3G6G - chain A; structure by X-ray diffraction, 2.31 A resolution.

# Chain A
Molecule: Proto-oncogene tyrosine-protein kinase Src
Organism: Gallus gallus
Notes: EC 2.7.10.2; fragment: Protein kinase domain
UniProtKB: P00523 (SRC_CHICK); numbering as in UniProt (aligned over 251-533)
Sequence (286 residues; row label = number of the first residue in the row):
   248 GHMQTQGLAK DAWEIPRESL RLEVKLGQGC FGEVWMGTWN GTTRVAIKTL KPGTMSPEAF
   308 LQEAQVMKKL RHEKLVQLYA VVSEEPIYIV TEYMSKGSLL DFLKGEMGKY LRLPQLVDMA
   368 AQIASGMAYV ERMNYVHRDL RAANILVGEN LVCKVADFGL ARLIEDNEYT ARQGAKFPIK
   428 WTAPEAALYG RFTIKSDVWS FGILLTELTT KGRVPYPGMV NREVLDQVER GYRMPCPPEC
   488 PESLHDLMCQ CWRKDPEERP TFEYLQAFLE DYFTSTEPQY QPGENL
Not modelled in the structure: 248-255, 407-420
Differences from the reference sequence: expression tag (248-250)
Curated features (UniProtKB/Swiss-Prot):
  - active site: Asp386 (Proton acceptor)
  - binding site (ATP): Leu273 to Val281, Lys295
  - modified residue: Tyr416 (Phosphotyrosine), Tyr436 (Phosphotyrosine), Cys498 (S-nitrosocysteine), Tyr527 (Phosphotyrosine)
  - mutagenesis: Cys498 (C498A: Significant reduction in S-nitrosylation), Tyr527 (Y527F: Constitutively active)
Ligand contacts: G6G (N-{3-[(3-{4-[(4-methoxyphenyl)amino]-1,3,5-triazin-2-yl}pyridin-2-yl)amino]-4-methylphenyl}-4-[(4-methylpiperazin-1-yl)methyl]benzamide): Leu273, Val281, Ala293, Ile294, Lys295, Glu310, Val313, Met314, Leu317, Leu322, Val323, Ile336, Thr338, Glu339, Tyr340, Met341, Ser342, Gly344, Tyr382, Val383, His384, Arg385, Leu393, Val402, Ala403, Asp404, Phe405

# In short
Chain A binds compound G6G. From UniProt: active-site residue Asp386, 10 ATP-binding residues and 2
mutagenesis sites.
Chain A is Proto-oncogene tyrosine-protein kinase Src (Gallus gallus); the structure, Equally potent
inhibition of c-Src and Abl by compounds that recognize inactive kinase conformations, was determined by X-ray
diffraction (same publication as 3G6H).
